Entry 5HE9 (X-ray diffraction, 1.90 A resolution); this record covers chains A and E.

# Chain A
Name: Helicase loader
Organism: Staphylococcus aureus
UniProt: W8TSU2 (W8TSU2_STAAU); residue numbers follow UniProt; this construct covers 136-306
Sequence (174 residues; numbered 133 to 306; the number before each row is that of its first residue):
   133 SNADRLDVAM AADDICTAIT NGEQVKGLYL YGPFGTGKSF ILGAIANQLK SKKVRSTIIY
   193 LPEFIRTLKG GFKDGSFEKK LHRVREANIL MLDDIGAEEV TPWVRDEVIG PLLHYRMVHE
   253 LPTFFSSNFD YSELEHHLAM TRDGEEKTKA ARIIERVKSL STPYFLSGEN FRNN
Disordered / not traced: 301-306
Glycans and other covalent adducts: covalent link Pro234-Mse272
Modified residues: Mse142, Mse223, Mse249, Mse272 (selenomethionine; parent Met)
Construct notes: expression tag (133-135)

# Chain E
Name: Phage inhibitor protein
Organism: Staphylococcus aureus subsp. aureus
UniProt: A0A0J7LG86 (A0A0J7LG86_STAAU); residues 1-52 here = UniProt positions 1-52
Sequence (56 residues; row label = number of the first residue in the row; numbers below 1 keep their minus sign (Ser-3 is residue -3)):
    -3 SNAMMVTKEF LKTKLECSDM YAQKLIDEAQ GDENRLYDLF IQKLAERHTR PAIVEY
Construct notes: expression tag (-3 to 0)

# How chain A and chain E interact
Residue-residue contacts (53):
  Pro165(A) with Glu24(E)
  Phe166(A) with Tyr17(E); Lys20(E); Leu21(E), hydrophobic; Glu24(E); Leu35(E), hydrophobic
  Ser171(A) with Arg46(E)
  Ala178(A) with Tyr52(E), hydrophobic
  Asn179(A) with Tyr52(E)
  Lys182(A) with Tyr52(E)
  Arg187(A) with Tyr52(E), hydrogen bond (side chain-backbone)
  Ser188(A) with Glu51(E); Tyr52(E), hydrogen bond (backbone-backbone)
  Thr189(A) with Ile49(E); Val50(E); Glu51(E)
  Ile190(A) with Arg46(E); Ile49(E); Val50(E), hydrogen bond (backbone-backbone); Tyr52(E), hydrophobic
  Ile191(A) with Ala48(E)
  Tyr192(A) with Glu42(E); Arg43(E), hydrogen bond (side chain-backbone); Arg46(E); Pro47(E); Ala48(E), hydrogen bond (backbone-backbone)
  Pro194(A) with Arg43(E)
  Glu195(A) with Arg43(E); Arg46(E); Ala48(E)
  Phe196(A) with Ala48(E); Ile49(E), hydrophobic
  Phe209(A) with Ala48(E), hydrophobic; Ile49(E), hydrophobic
  Lys212(A) with Ile49(E); Glu51(E), salt bridge
  Leu213(A) with Ile49(E)
  Asp225(A) with Arg46(E), salt bridge
  Asp226(A) with Lys39(E), salt bridge
  Gly228(A) with Tyr17(E)
  Ala229(A) with Tyr17(E), hydrophobic; Arg43(E), hydrogen bond (backbone-side chain)
  Glu231(A) with Glu12(E)
  Asn260(A) with Tyr17(E); Lys20(E)
  Phe261(A) with Met16(E); Tyr17(E); Lys20(E)
  Glu265(A) with Met16(E); Lys20(E), salt bridge
  His268(A) with Met16(E), hydrogen bond
  His269(A) with Ser14(E), hydrogen bond; Met16(E), hydrogen bond (backbone-side chain)
Interface residues without a listed pair, chain A (33 interface residues in all): Arg198, Thr199, Arg215, Val216, Glu230
Interface residues without a listed pair, chain E (19 interface residues in all): Cys13

# Overview
The interface between chain A and chain E involves 33 residues on one side and 19 on the other, with 9
hydrogen bonds and 4 salt bridges. Among the polar pairs are Lys212(A)-Glu51(E), Asp225(A)-Arg46(E) and
Asp226(A)-Lys39(E).
Chain A is Helicase loader (Staphylococcus aureus) and chain E is Phage inhibitor protein (Staphylococcus
aureus subsp. aureus); the structure, Bacterial initiation protein in complex with Phage inhibitor protein,
was determined by X-ray diffraction.
